Entry 8CKG (X-ray diffraction, 1.71 A resolution); this record covers chains A and B.

== Chain A (and B) ==
Name: Semaphorin-5A
Source organism: Homo sapiens
Notes: chain B of this document is another copy of the same molecule, construct and numbering; everything in this record applies to it too
Reference sequence: Q13591 (SEM5A_HUMAN); residue numbers follow UniProt; this construct covers 652-768
Amino-acid sequence (125 residues; row label = number of the first residue in the row):
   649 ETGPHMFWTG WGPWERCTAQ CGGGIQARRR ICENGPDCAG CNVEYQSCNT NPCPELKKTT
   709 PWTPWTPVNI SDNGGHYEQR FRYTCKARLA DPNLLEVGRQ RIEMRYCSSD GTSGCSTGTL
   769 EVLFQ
Not modelled in the structure: 649-653, 717-723, 756-762, 764-773 (chain B: 649-653, 718-723, 773)
Disulfide bonds: Cys-665/Cys-696, Cys-669/Cys-701, Cys-680/Cys-686, Cys-755/Cys-763
Glycans and other covalent adducts: alpha-D-mannopyranose (MAN) linked to Trp-656, Trp-659
Construct notes: expression tag (649-651, 769-773); engineered mutation Gly-766 (Asp in Q13591), Thr-767 (Gly in Q13591)
Swiss-Prot annotation at these positions:
  - glycosylation: Asn-717 (N-linked (GlcNAc...) asparagine)
From the paper describing this entry:
  - binding site for sulfate ion: Thr-732, Lys-734, Arg-747, Arg-749
  - mutagenesis - K734E/R747E/R749E, R747E/R749E: abolished binding to heparin
  - mutagenesis - R747E/R749E: abolished binding to CS-E
  - mutagenesis - R747E/R749E: abolished binding to WT CHO cells
  - disease-associated variants - R676C: decreased expression

== Interface between chain A and chain B ==
Disulfides between the chains: Cys-689(A)/Cys-689(B), Cys-733(A)/Cys-733(B)
Pairs across the interface - 104 pairs, chain A then chain B:
  Ile-673(A) with Ile-673(B), hydrophobic
  Cys-686(A) with Gly-688(B), hydrogen bond (backbone-backbone)
  Ala-687(A) with Asp-685(B); Cys-686(B)
  Gly-688(A) with Gly-688(B), hydrogen bond (backbone-backbone); Cys-689(B), hydrogen bond (backbone-backbone)
  Cys-689(A) with Cys-689(B), disulfide; Asn-690(B)
  Tyr-693(A) with Ile-673(B), hydrophobic; Tyr-693(B), hydrophobic
  Glu-703(A) with Glu-744(B)
  Thr-708(A) with Tyr-731(B)
  Pro-709(A) with Tyr-731(B), hydrogen bond (backbone-side chain)
  Trp-710(A) with Tyr-731(B); Arg-749(B); Glu-751(B)
  Thr-711(A) with Phe-729(B); Tyr-731(B)
  Pro-712(A) with Phe-729(B)
  Trp-713(A) with Glu-751(B); Met-752(B); Arg-753(B)
  Thr-714(A) with Thr-714(B)
  His-724(A) with Tyr-754(B); Cys-755(B), hydrogen bond (backbone-backbone)
  Tyr-725(A) with Met-752(B), hydrophobic; Arg-753(B); Tyr-754(B)
  Glu-726(A) with Met-752(B); Arg-753(B), salt bridge; Cys-755(B); Cys-763(B)
  Gln-727(A) with Thr-714(B); Glu-751(B); Met-752(B)
  Arg-728(A) with Arg-749(B); Ile-750(B); Glu-751(B), salt bridge
  Phe-729(A) with Thr-711(B); Pro-712(B), hydrophobic; Gln-748(B); Arg-749(B); Ile-750(B), hydrophobic
  Arg-730(A) with Arg-747(B); Gln-748(B); Arg-749(B), hydrogen bond (backbone-backbone)
  Tyr-731(A) with Thr-708(B); Pro-709(B), hydrogen bond (side chain-backbone); Trp-710(B); Thr-711(B); Gly-746(B); Arg-747(B); Gln-748(B), hydrogen bond
  Thr-732(A) with Val-745(B); Gly-746(B), hydrogen bond (backbone-backbone)
  Cys-733(A) with Cys-733(B), disulfide; Glu-744(B)
  Lys-734(A) with Leu-742(B); Leu-743(B); Glu-744(B), salt bridge; Gly-746(B)
  Ala-735(A) with Ala-735(B), hydrophobic; Leu-737(B), hydrophobic; Leu-742(B)
  Arg-736(A) with Leu-737(B); Leu-742(B), hydrogen bond (backbone-backbone)
  Leu-737(A) with Arg-736(B); Leu-737(B), hydrophobic
  Leu-742(A) with Lys-734(B); Ala-735(B); Arg-736(B), hydrogen bond (backbone-backbone)
  Leu-743(A) with Lys-734(B)
  Glu-744(A) with Cys-733(B); Lys-734(B), salt bridge
  Val-745(A) with Thr-732(B)
  Gly-746(A) with Tyr-731(B); Thr-732(B), hydrogen bond (backbone-backbone)
  Arg-747(A) with Tyr-731(B)
  Gln-748(A) with Phe-729(B); Arg-730(B); Tyr-731(B), hydrogen bond
  Arg-749(A) with Arg-728(B); Phe-729(B); Arg-730(B), hydrogen bond (backbone-backbone); Thr-732(B)
  Ile-750(A) with Gln-727(B); Arg-728(B); Phe-729(B), hydrophobic
  Glu-751(A) with Trp-710(B); Trp-713(B); Gln-727(B); Arg-728(B), salt bridge
  Met-752(A) with Val-716(B), hydrophobic; Glu-726(B); Gln-727(B)
  Arg-753(A) with Trp-713(B); Tyr-725(B); Glu-726(B), salt bridge
  Tyr-754(A) with His-724(B); Tyr-725(B)
  Cys-755(A) with His-724(B), hydrogen bond (backbone-backbone); Tyr-725(B); Glu-726(B)
  Cys-763(A) with Glu-726(B)
Other interface residues (no listed pair), chain A (46 interface residues in all): Asp-685, Pro-715, Val-716
Other interface residues (no listed pair), chain B (50 interface residues in all): Thr-666, Ala-687, Val-691, Pro-715, Ser-756, Gly-759

== Summary ==
46 residues of chain A and 50 residues of chain B are in contact; the contacts include 2 disulfide bonds, 15
hydrogen bonds and 6 salt bridges. Polar pairs include Glu-726(A)/Arg-753(B), Arg-728(A)/Glu-751(B) and
Lys-734(A)/Glu-744(B). The paper reports a binding site for sulfate ion at Thr-732(A), Lys-734(A) and
Arg-747(A) among others; K734E/R747E/R749E and R747E/R749E of chain A abolish binding to heparin.
Chain A and chain B are both Semaphorin-5A (Homo sapiens); the structure, Semaphorin-5A TSR 3-4 domains in
complex with sulfate, was determined by X-ray diffraction (same publication as 8CKK, 8CKL and 8CKM).
